PDB entry 8RE4 | electron microscopy, 2.80 A resolution | chains D and T of the 9 polymer chains in the assembly

Chain D:
Protein: DNA-directed RNA polymerase subunit beta'
From: Escherichia coli K-12
UniProtKB: P0A8T7 (RPOC_ECOLI); numbering as in UniProt (aligned over 4-1376)
Chain sequence (1373 residues; each row starts with the number of its first residue):
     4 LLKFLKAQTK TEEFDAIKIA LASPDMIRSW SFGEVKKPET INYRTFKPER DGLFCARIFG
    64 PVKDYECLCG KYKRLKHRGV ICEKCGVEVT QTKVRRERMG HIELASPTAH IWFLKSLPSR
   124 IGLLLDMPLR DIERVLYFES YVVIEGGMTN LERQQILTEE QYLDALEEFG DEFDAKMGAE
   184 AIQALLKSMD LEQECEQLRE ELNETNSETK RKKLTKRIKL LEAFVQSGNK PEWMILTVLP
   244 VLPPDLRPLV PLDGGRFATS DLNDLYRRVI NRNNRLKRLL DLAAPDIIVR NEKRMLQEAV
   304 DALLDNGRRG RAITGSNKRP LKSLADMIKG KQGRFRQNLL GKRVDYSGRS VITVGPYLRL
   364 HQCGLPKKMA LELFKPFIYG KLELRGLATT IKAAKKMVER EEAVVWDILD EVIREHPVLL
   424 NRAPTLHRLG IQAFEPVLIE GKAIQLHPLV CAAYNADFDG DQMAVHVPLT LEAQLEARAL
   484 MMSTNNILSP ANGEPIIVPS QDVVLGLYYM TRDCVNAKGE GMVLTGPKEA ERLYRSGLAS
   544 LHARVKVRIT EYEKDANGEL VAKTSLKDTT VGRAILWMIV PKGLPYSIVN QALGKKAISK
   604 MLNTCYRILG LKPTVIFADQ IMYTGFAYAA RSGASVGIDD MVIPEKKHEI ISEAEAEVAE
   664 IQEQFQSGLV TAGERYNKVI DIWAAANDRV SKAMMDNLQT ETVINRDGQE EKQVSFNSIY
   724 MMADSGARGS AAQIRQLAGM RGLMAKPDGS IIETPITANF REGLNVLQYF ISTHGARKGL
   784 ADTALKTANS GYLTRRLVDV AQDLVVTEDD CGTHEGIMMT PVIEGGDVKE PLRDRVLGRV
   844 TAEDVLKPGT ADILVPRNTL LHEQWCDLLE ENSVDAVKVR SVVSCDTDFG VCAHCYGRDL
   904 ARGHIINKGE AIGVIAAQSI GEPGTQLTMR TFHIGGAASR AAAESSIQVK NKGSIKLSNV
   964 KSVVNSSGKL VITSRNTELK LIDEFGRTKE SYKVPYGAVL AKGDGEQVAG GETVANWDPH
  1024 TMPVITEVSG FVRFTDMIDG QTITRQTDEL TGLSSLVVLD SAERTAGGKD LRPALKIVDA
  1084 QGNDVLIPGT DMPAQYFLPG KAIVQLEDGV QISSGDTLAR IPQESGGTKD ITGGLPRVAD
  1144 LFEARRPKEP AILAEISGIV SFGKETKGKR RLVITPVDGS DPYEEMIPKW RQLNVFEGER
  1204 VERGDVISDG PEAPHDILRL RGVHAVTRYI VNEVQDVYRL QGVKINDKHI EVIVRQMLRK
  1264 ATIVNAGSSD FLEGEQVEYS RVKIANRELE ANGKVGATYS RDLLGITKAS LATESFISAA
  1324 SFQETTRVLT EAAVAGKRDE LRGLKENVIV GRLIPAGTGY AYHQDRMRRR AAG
Unresolved in the structure: 933-944, 1050-1056, 1068-1074, 1089-1096, 1127-1135
Ion coordination: Zn2+ site 1: Cys70, Leu71, Cys72, Cys88; Mg2+: Asp460, Asp462, Asp464 (shared with 2 residues of chain R); Zn2+ site 2 near Cys898 (its only coordinating residue here)
UniProt features mapped onto this chain:
  - binding site (Zn(2+)): Cys70, Cys72, Cys85, Cys88, Cys814, Cys888, Cys895, Cys898
  - binding site (Mg(2+)): Asp460, Asp462, Asp464
  - modified residue: Lys983 (N6-acetyllysine)
  - mutagenesis: Gln504 (Q504P: Resistant to antibiotics salinamide A and B), Asn690 (N690D: Resistant to antibiotics salinamide A and B), Met697 (M697V: Resistant to antibiotics salinamide A and B), Ala735 (A735T: Resistant to antibiotics salinamide A and B), Arg738 (R738C/H/P/S: Resistant to antibiotics salinamide A and B), Ala748 (A748E: Resistant to antibiotics salinamide A and B), Pro758 (P758S/T: Resistant to antibiotics salinamide A and B), Phe763 (F763C: Resistant to antibiotics salinamide A and B), Ser775 (S775A: Resistant to antibiotics salinamide A and B), Ala779 (A779T/V: Resistant to antibiotics salinamide A and B), Arg780 (R780C: Resistant to antibiotics salinamide A and B), Gly782 (G782A/C: Resistant to antibiotics salinamide A and B), 1 further mutagenesis entry in UniProt

Chain T:
Molecule: 50-nt DNA strand
From: Klebsiella oxytoca
Sequence (50 nucleotides; numbered -20 to 29; the number before each row is that of its first residue; numbers below 1 keep their minus sign (DT-20 is residue -20)):
   -20 TGTGCAACAG CATGATCGCG GCAAGCTGAT CGTGCAAAAG TCGTGCCAGC

Chain D / chain T interface:
Residue-residue contacts - 25 pairs, chain D then chain T:
  Tyr46(D) - DA8(T)  hydrogen bond to the sugar
  Lys118(D) - DG-7(T)  salt bridge to the phosphate
  Leu120(D) - DG-7(T)  sugar contact
  Ser210(D) - DA-15(T)  phosphate contact
  Glu211(D) - DA-14(T)  phosphate contact
  Thr212(D) - DA-14(T)  phosphate contact
  Arg259(D) - DG7(T)  hydrogen bond to the base
  Phe260(D) - DG7(T)  phosphate contact
  Ala261(D) - DG7(T)  sugar contact
  Thr262(D) - DA8(T)  phosphate contact
  Arg311(D) - DA-6(T)  salt bridge to the phosphate
  Lys334(D) - DG-3(T)  salt bridge to the phosphate
  Lys334(D) - DC-2(T)  salt bridge to the phosphate
  Arg346(D) - DG0(T)  salt bridge to the phosphate
  Arg352(D) - DG0(T)  sugar contact
  Ala426(D) - DG-1(T)  sugar contact
  Thr790(D) - DG-3(T)  base contact
  Ala791(D) - DG-3(T)  sugar contact
  Gly794(D) - DG-3(T)  sugar contact
  Tyr795(D) - DT-5(T)  sugar contact
  Tyr795(D) - DC-4(T)  sugar contact
  Arg798(D) - DC-4(T)  salt bridge to the phosphate
  Gln1326(D) - DT-5(T)  phosphate contact
  Glu1327(D) - DA-6(T)  phosphate contact
  Glu1327(D) - DT-5(T)  hydrogen bond to the phosphate
Other interface residues (no listed pair), chain D (27 interface residues in all): Val253, Leu255, Ser319, Arg339, Pro427
Other interface residues (no listed pair), chain T (15 interface residues in all): DT-8, DT6, DT9

Summary:
27 residues of chain D face 15 of chain T across their interface; the contacts include 3 hydrogen bonds and 6
salt bridges. Polar contacts include Arg259(D)-DG7(T), Tyr46(D)-DA8(T) and Glu1327(D)-DT-5(T).
Chain D is DNA-directed RNA polymerase subunit beta' (Escherichia coli K-12) and chain T is a 50-nt DNA strand
(Klebsiella oxytoca); the structure, Cryo-EM structure of bacterial RNA polymerase-sigma54 initial
transcribing complex - 5nt pre-translocated complex, was determined by electron microscopy, deposited together
with 8REA, 8REB, 8REC, 8RED and 8REE.
